Entry 9R3I (X-ray diffraction, 2.58 A resolution); this record covers chains A and C of the 4 polymer chains in the assembly.

[Chain A (and C)]
Molecule: Isoform L-type of Pyruvate kinase PKLR
Organism: Homo sapiens
Notes: EC 2.7.1.40; chain C of this document is another copy of the same molecule, construct and numbering; everything in this record applies to it too
UniProt: P30613 (KPYR_HUMAN), isoform P30613-2; aligned to UniProt positions 1-543 over residues 1-543
Chain sequence (447 residues; each row starts with the number of its first residue; note: 98 numbers in that range are skipped by the numbering (no residue carries them; nothing is unmodelled there); numbers below 1 keep their minus sign (Gly-1 is residue -1)):
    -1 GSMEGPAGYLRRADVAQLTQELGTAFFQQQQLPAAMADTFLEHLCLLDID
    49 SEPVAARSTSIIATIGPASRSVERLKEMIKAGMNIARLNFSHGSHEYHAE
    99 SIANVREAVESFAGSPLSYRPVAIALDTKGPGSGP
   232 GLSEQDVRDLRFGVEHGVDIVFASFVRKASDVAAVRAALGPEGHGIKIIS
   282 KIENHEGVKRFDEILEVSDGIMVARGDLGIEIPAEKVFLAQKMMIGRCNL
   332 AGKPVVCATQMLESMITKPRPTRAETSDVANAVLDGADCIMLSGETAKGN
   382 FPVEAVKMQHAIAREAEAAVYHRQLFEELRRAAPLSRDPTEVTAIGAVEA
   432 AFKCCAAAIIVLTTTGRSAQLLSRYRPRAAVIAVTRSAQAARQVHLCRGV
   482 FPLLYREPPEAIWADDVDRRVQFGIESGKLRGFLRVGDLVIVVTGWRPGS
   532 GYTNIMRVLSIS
Not modelled in the structure: -1 to 25 (chain C: -1 to 15)
Differences from the reference sequence: expression tag (-1 to 0); conflict Asp12 (Ser in P30613); linker (130-132)
Residues lining bound ligands:
  - dehsuwflxftdph-uhfffaoysa-n (A1JB2; 4-[4-[[7-(dimethylamino)-2,1,3-benzoxadiazol-4-yl]sulfonyl]piperazin-1-yl]sulfonyl-5-pyridin-3-yl-benzene-1,2-diol): Phe38, Leu39, Leu42, Asn330, Leu365, Asp366, Tyr402, Gln405, Leu406, Glu409
  - 1,6-di-O-phosphono-beta-D-fructofuranose (FBP): Leu443, Thr444, Thr445, Thr446, Gly447, Arg448, Ser449, Trp494, Arg501, Thr525, Gly526, Trp527, Arg528, Pro529, Gly530, Ser531, Gly532, Tyr533, Thr534

[Chain A / chain C interface]
Contacting residue pairs (95):
  Thr37(A) - Glu409(C)
  Phe38(A) - Glu409(C)  hydrogen bond (backbone-side chain)
  Leu39(A) - Gly327(C)
  Leu39(A) - Leu331(C)  hydrophobic
  Leu39(A) - Glu409(C)  hydrogen bond (backbone-side chain)
  Leu39(A) - Ala413(C)  hydrophobic
  Leu42(A) - Lys323(C)
  Leu42(A) - Met324(C)
  Cys43(A) - Met324(C)
  Cys43(A) - Gly327(C)
  Cys43(A) - Arg328(C)  hydrogen bond (backbone-side chain)
  Leu45(A) - Met324(C)
  Asp46(A) - Lys290(C)  salt bridge
  Ile47(A) - His286(C)
  Ile47(A) - Val289(C)  hydrophobic
  Ile47(A) - Lys290(C)
  Ile47(A) - Lys317(C)  hydrogen bond (backbone-side chain)
  Ile47(A) - Ala321(C)  hydrophobic
  Asp48(A) - His286(C)  salt bridge
  Asp48(A) - Lys290(C)  salt bridge
  Glu50(A) - Lys317(C)  salt bridge
  His286(A) - Ile47(C)
  His286(A) - Asp48(C)  salt bridge
  Val289(A) - Ile47(C)  hydrophobic
  Lys290(A) - Asp46(C)  salt bridge
  Lys290(A) - Ile47(C)
  Lys290(A) - Asp48(C)  salt bridge
  Arg306(A) - Arg354(C)  hydrogen bond (backbone-side chain)
  Gly307(A) - Arg354(C)  hydrogen bond (backbone-side chain)
  Gly310(A) - Arg351(C)  hydrogen bond (backbone-side chain)
  Gly310(A) - Arg354(C)
  Ile311(A) - Arg351(C)
  Ile311(A) - Arg354(C)
  Ala315(A) - Thr357(C)
  Glu316(A) - Met389(C)
  Glu316(A) - Ala392(C)
  Glu316(A) - Ile393(C)
  Glu316(A) - Glu396(C)
  Lys317(A) - Ile47(C)  hydrogen bond (side chain-backbone)
  Lys317(A) - Glu50(C)  salt bridge
  Lys317(A) - Glu396(C)  salt bridge
  Phe319(A) - Ala361(C)  hydrophobic
  Phe319(A) - Glu396(C)
  Phe319(A) - Ala397(C)  hydrophobic
  Leu320(A) - Glu396(C)
  Leu320(A) - Ala400(C)  hydrophobic
  Ala321(A) - Ile47(C)  hydrophobic
  Lys323(A) - Leu42(C)
  Lys323(A) - Asn362(C)  hydrogen bond
  Lys323(A) - Leu365(C)
  Met324(A) - Leu42(C)
  Met324(A) - Cys43(C)
  Met324(A) - Leu45(C)
  Gly327(A) - Leu39(C)
  Gly327(A) - Cys43(C)  hydrogen bond (backbone-side chain)
  Arg328(A) - Cys43(C)  hydrogen bond (side chain-backbone)
  Leu331(A) - Leu39(C)  hydrophobic
  Leu331(A) - Cys43(C)  hydrophobic
  Thr340(A) - Arg354(C)
  Gln341(A) - Thr353(C)
  Gln341(A) - Arg354(C)  hydrogen bond (side chain-backbone)
  Gln341(A) - Ala355(C)
  Arg351(A) - Gly310(C)
  Arg351(A) - Ile311(C)
  Thr353(A) - Gln341(C)
  Arg354(A) - Arg306(C)  hydrogen bond (side chain-backbone)
  Arg354(A) - Gly307(C)  hydrogen bond (side chain-backbone)
  Arg354(A) - Gly310(C)
  Arg354(A) - Ile311(C)
  Arg354(A) - Thr340(C)
  Arg354(A) - Gln341(C)  hydrogen bond (backbone-side chain)
  Ala355(A) - Gln341(C)
  Ala355(A) - Ala355(C)
  Ala355(A) - Asp359(C)
  Thr357(A) - Ala315(C)
  Ser358(A) - Asp359(C)  hydrogen bond
  Asp359(A) - Ala355(C)
  Asp359(A) - Ser358(C)  hydrogen bond
  Ala361(A) - Phe319(C)  hydrophobic
  Asn362(A) - Lys323(C)  hydrogen bond
  Asn362(A) - Asn362(C)
  Leu365(A) - Lys323(C)
  Ala392(A) - Glu316(C)
  Ile393(A) - Glu316(C)
  Glu396(A) - Glu316(C)
  Glu396(A) - Lys317(C)  salt bridge
  Glu396(A) - Phe319(C)
  Glu396(A) - Leu320(C)
  Ala397(A) - Phe319(C)  hydrophobic
  Ala400(A) - Leu320(C)  hydrophobic
  Gln405(A) - Gln405(C)  hydrogen bond
  Glu409(A) - Thr37(C)
  Glu409(A) - Phe38(C)  hydrogen bond (side chain-backbone)
  Glu409(A) - Leu39(C)  hydrogen bond (side chain-backbone)
  Ala413(A) - Leu39(C)  hydrophobic
Interface residues without a listed pair, chain A (56 interface residues in all): Gln29, Ser49, Pro51, Ile313, Met342, Glu356, Met389, Leu410
Interface residues without a listed pair, chain C (56 interface residues in all): Gln29, Ser49, Pro51, Ile313, Met342, Glu356, Leu410

[Overview]
The chain A/chain C interface involves 56 residues from each chain; the contacts include 21 hydrogen bonds and
10 salt bridges. Polar pairs include Asp46(A)-Lys290(C), Asp48(A)-His286(C) and Asp48(A)-Lys290(C). Chain A
binds 1,6-di-O-phosphono-beta-D-fructofuranose and dehsuwflxftdph-uhfffaoysa-n.
Chain A and chain C are both Isoform L-type of Pyruvate kinase PKLR (Homo sapiens); the structure, Structure
of liver pyruvate kinase in complex with fluorescent probe 4c, was determined by X-ray diffraction together
with 9R3H, 9R3L, 9R3M and 9R3O from the same study.
